PDB entry 7CG0 | electron microscopy, 3.20 A resolution | chains 1 and f of the 21 polymer chains in the assembly

== Chain 1 ==
Protein: Flagellar MS ring L2
From: Salmonella typhimurium (strain LT2 / SGSC1412 / ATCC 700720)
Amino-acid sequence (15 residues; row label = number of the first residue in the row; X marks 15 residues of unknown identity (built as UNK)):
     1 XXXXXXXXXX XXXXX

== Chain f ==
Protein: Flagellar basal-body rod protein FlgC
From: Salmonella typhimurium (strain LT2 / SGSC1412 / ATCC 700720)
UniProtKB: P0A1I7 (FLGC_SALTY); numbering as in UniProt (aligned over 1-134)
Amino-acid sequence (134 residues; numbered 1 to 134; the number before each row is that of its first residue):
     1 MALLNIFDIA GSALAAQSKR LNVAASNLAN ADSVTGPDGQ PYRAKQVVFQ VDAAPGQATG
    61 GVKVASVIES QAPEKLVYEP GNPLADANGY VKMPNVDVVG EMVNTMSASR SYQANIEVLN
   121 TVKSMMLKTL TLGQ
Not modelled in the structure: 1, 55-57, 133-134

== Chain 1 / chain f interface ==
Chain f residues in contact with chain 1, 7 residues: Arg-20, Gln-46, Val-47, Val-48, Phe-49, Gln-50, Asn-104

== Overview ==
Chain 1 and chain f make no direct contact in this assembly.
Here chain 1 is Flagellar MS ring L2 and chain f is Flagellar basal-body rod protein FlgC, both from
Salmonella typhimurium (strain LT2 / SGSC1412 / ATCC 700720). Entry 7CG0 (Cryo-EM structure of the flagellar
proximal rod with FliF peptides from Salmonella) was determined by electron microscopy (same publication as
7CBL, 7CBM, 7CG4, 7CGO, 7E80, 7E81 and 7E82).
